PDB entry 8V11 | X-ray diffraction, 3.95 A resolution | chains A and B of the 4 polymer chains in the assembly

# Chain A
Protein: Kinetochore protein NDC80
Organism: Saccharomyces cerevisiae
Reference sequence: P40460 (NDC80_YEAST); residue numbers follow UniProt; this construct covers 114-318, 621-684
Chain sequence (272 residues; each row starts with the number of its first residue; note: 302 numbers in that range are skipped by the numbering (no residue carries them; nothing is unmodelled there)):
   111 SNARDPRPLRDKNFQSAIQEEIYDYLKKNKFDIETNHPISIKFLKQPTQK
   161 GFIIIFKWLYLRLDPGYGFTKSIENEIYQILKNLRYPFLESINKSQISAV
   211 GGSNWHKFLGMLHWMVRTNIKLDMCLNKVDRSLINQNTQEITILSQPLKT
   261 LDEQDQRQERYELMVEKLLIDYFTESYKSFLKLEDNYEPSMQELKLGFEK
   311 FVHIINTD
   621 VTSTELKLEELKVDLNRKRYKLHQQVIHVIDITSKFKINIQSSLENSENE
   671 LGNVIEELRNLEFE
Disordered / not traced: 111-112
Differences from the reference sequence: expression tag (111-113)
Swiss-Prot annotation at these positions:
  - modified residue: T248 (Phosphothreonine)
  - mutagenesis: S201 (S201A: Loss of function)

# Chain B
Protein: Ipl1/Nuf2 chimera protein
Organism: Saccharomyces cerevisiae
Reference sequence: P33895 (NUF2_YEAST); the author numbering skips numbers that UniProt does not, so the offset changes along the chain: 60-64 = UniProt 2-6; 1007-1153 = UniProt 7-153; 1407-1451 = UniProt 407-451
Chain sequence (227 residues; numbered 30 to 1451; 1195 numbers in that range are skipped by the numbering (no residue carries them; nothing is unmodelled there); the number before each row is that of its first residue):
    30 MTSRINKPWRISHSPNSKIPSPVREKLNRLSRNQD
  1007 VFPILDLQELVICLQSCDFALATQENISRPTSDYMVTLYKQIIENFMGIS
  1057 VESLLNSSNQETGDGHLQEENENIYLDTLNVLVLNKICFKFFENIGVQDF
  1107 NMTDLYKPEAQRTQRLLSAVVNYARFREERMFDCNSFILQMESLLGQ
  1407 INKLNDEIKQLQKDFEVEVKEIEAAYSLLSGHINKYMNEMLEYMQ
Disordered / not traced: 30-47
Differences from the reference sequence: conflict A1430 (Ile430 in P33895), A1431 (Glu431 in P33895)
What the authors report for this chain:
  - post-translational modification sites: S50 (citing earlier work)

# How chain A and chain B interact
Contacting residue pairs - 80 pairs, chain A then chain B:
  Y170(A) with M1108(B)
  L173(A) with L1088(B)
  D174(A) with N1091(B), hydrogen bond; F1106(B); N1107(B); M1108(B), hydrogen bond (side chain-backbone)
  P175(A) with K1092(B); F1095(B), hydrophobic
  G176(A) with F1095(B); D1105(B); F1106(B); N1107(B)
  Y177(A) with N1107(B)
  Q189(A) with K1113(B)
  N193(A) with M1108(B); Y1112(B)
  L194(A) with L1088(B), hydrophobic; M1108(B), hydrophobic
  R195(A) with T1084(B); V1087(B)
  P197(A) with T1084(B)
  W224(A) with Y1081(B)
  R227(A) with Y1081(B)
  T228(A) with L1085(B)
  K231(A) with Y1081(B); L1085(B)
  C235(A) with L1085(B), hydrophobic
  K238(A) with S1063(B); S1064(B), hydrogen bond (side chain-backbone); Q1066(B); D1070(B), salt bridge
  Q264(A) with N1411(B), hydrogen bond
  E276(A) with R1133(B), salt bridge
  L279(A) with R1133(B); C1140(B), hydrophobic
  I280(A) with F1052(B); R1133(B)
  Y282(A) with R1136(B), hydrogen bond; C1140(B), hydrophobic
  F283(A) with F1132(B); R1133(B); R1136(B); M1137(B), hydrophobic; C1140(B), hydrophobic
  T284(A) with Y1129(B)
  S286(A) with F1132(B); R1136(B), hydrogen bond
  Y287(A) with I1101(B), hydrophobic; A1125(B); N1128(B), hydrogen bond; Y1129(B), hydrogen bond (side chain-backbone); F1132(B), hydrophobic
  K288(A) with N1100(B), hydrogen bond
  F290(A) with F1132(B), hydrophobic
  L291(A) with I1101(B)
  Y297(A) with F1132(B); R1136(B)
  M301(A) with D1139(B); F1143(B), hydrophobic
  L304(A) with F1143(B), hydrophobic
  K305(A) with F1143(B)
  F308(A) with F1143(B); Q1146(B); M1147(B)
  F311(A) with L1150(B), hydrophobic
  V312(A) with L1150(B), hydrophobic
  I315(A) with L1150(B), hydrophobic; L1151(B), hydrophobic
  N316(A) with L1150(B)
  D318(A) with I1407(B)
  V621(A) with Q1153(B); I1407(B), hydrophobic
  T624(A) with L1410(B); I1414(B)
  E625(A) with L1410(B)
  L628(A) with L1410(B), hydrophobic; I1414(B), hydrophobic; L1417(B), hydrophobic
  L635(A) with F1421(B), hydrophobic
  R639(A) with F1421(B)
Also at the interface, not in a pair above, chain A (57 interface residues in all): G178, F198, L232, S242, Q268, E272, V275, L631, L642, V649, F656, K657
Also at the interface, not in a pair above, chain B (57 interface residues in all): V1007, M1053, N1065, I1080, V1089, G1102, Q1104, T1109, E1413, Q1418, E1424, V1425, Y1432, Y1442, M1443

# In short
Chain A and chain B each contribute 57 residues to their interface, with 9 hydrogen bonds and 2 salt bridges.
Among the polar pairs are K238(A)-D1070(B), E276(A)-R1133(B) and D174(A)-N1091(B). Curated annotation
(UniProt) lists one mutagenesis site on chain A. From the paper: a modification site at S50(B).
Chain A is Kinetochore protein NDC80 and chain B is Ipl1/Nuf2 chimera protein, both from Saccharomyces
cerevisiae; the structure, Structure of a Saccharomyces cerevisiae Ipl1 peptide Bound to dwarf Ndc80 complex,
was determined by X-ray diffraction (same publication as 8V10).
